PDB entry 9EUG | electron microscopy, 4.50 A resolution (low resolution: residue-level contacts below are approximate; hydrogen-bond / salt-bridge calls are withheld) | chains E and M of the 27 polymer chains in the assembly

Chain E:
Molecule: Peptidase C51 domain-containing protein
From: Staphylococcus phage 812
Reference sequence: A0A0U1X189 (A0A0U1X189_9CAUD); numbering as in UniProt (aligned over 1-808)
Sequence (808 residues; each row starts with the number of its first residue):
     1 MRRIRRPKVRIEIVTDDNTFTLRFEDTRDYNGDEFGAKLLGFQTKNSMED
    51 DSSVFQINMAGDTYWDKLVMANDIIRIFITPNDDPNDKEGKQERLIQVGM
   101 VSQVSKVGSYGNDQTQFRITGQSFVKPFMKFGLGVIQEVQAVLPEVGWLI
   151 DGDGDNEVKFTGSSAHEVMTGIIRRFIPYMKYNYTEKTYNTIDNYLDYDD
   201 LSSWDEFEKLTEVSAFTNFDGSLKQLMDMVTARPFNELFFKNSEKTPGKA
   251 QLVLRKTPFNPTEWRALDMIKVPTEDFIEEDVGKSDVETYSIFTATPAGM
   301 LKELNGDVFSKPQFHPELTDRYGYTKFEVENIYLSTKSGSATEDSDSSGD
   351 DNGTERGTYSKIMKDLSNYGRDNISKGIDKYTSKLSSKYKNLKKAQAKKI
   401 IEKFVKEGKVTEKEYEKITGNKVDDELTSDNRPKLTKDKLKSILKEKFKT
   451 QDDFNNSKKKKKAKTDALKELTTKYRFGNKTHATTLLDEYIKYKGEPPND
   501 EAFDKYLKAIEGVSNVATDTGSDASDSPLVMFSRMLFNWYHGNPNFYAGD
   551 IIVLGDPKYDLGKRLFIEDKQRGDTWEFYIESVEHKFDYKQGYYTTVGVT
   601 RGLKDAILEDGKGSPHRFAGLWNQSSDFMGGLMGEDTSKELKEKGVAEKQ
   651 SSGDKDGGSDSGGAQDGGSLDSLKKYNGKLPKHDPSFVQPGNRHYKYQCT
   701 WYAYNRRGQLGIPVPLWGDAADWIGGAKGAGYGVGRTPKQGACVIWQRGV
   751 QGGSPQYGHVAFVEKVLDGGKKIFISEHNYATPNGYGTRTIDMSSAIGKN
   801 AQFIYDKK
Not modelled in the structure: 16-29, 187-189, 335-357, 512-526, 642-808

Chain M:
Molecule: Putative baseplate component
From: Staphylococcus phage 812
Reference sequence: A0A0U1X2L4 (A0A0U1X2L4_9CAUD); residue numbers follow UniProt; this construct covers 1-263
Sequence (263 residues; row label = number of the first residue in the row):
     1 MPQSDGISNLHRIALRFPKEGGGYDMYRFKVNPENYTIDSPQRTTAIKTK
    51 SDIVIEDYGKDIEVINFTGTTGFRPVREADGLKTGKQKMEELQSRVSEYA
   101 MQGGSGNVSGSYLQFFNFTDDSYYKVHLAPQGLKITRSKDEPLLFRYEIT
   151 LVVIGSLTEADRSAVTTEEFGNVKPNASQRVDEGIKELDKNARKTRDRNN
   201 QEISRRENTIPKSTGDNTNEGNRLKQSFPSSSIYNPRQSTNGLKGNIDNM
   251 ALIIGYGDGGVSS
Not modelled in the structure: 1, 210-232, 263

Interface between chain E and chain M:
Residue-residue contacts (37; chain E residue first):
  Met-1(E) / Lys-125(M)
  Met-1(E) / Ile-154(M)
  Met-1(E) / Ala-160(M)
  Met-1(E) / Asp-161(M)
  Met-1(E) / Arg-162(M)
  Arg-2(E) / Lys-60(M)
  Arg-2(E) / Asp-61(M)
  Arg-2(E) / Val-153(M)
  Arg-2(E) / Ile-154(M)
  Arg-3(E) / Arg-162(M)
  Ile-4(E) / Ser-111(M)
  Arg-6(E) / Tyr-99(M)
  Arg-6(E) / Gly-103(M)
  Arg-6(E) / His-127(M)
  Lys-8(E) / Gly-106(M)
  Asp-83(E) / Ser-111(M)
  Pro-85(E) / Asn-107(M)
  Asn-86(E) / Ser-111(M)
  Asn-86(E) / Ser-163(M)
  Trp-204(E) / Gln-201(M)
  Glu-206(E) / Arg-205(M)
  Phe-207(E) / Arg-205(M)
  Lys-256(E) / Gln-201(M)
  Asn-260(E) / Ser-204(M)
  Pro-261(E) / Ser-204(M)
  Pro-261(E) / Glu-207(M)
  Thr-262(E) / Asn-200(M)
  Thr-262(E) / Ser-204(M)
  Thr-262(E) / Glu-207(M)
  Arg-265(E) / Glu-207(M)
  Glu-275(E) / Arg-162(M)
  Met-531(E) / Arg-205(M)
  Glu-609(E) / Asn-241(M)
  Phe-618(E) / Asn-208(M)
  Ala-619(E) / Asn-208(M)
  Asn-623(E) / Asn-208(M)
  Gln-624(E) / Asn-208(M)
Interface residues without a listed pair, chain E (29 interface residues in all): Pro-7, Lys-88, His-166, Gly-620, Trp-622
Interface residues without a listed pair, chain M (32 interface residues in all): Ile-62, Gly-104, Val-108, Ser-109, Tyr-112, Lys-194, Asp-197, Arg-198, Thr-209, Gly-242

Summary:
The interface between chain E and chain M involves 29 residues on one side and 32 on the other.
Chain E is Peptidase C51 domain-containing protein and chain M is Putative baseplate component, both from
Staphylococcus phage 812; the structure, Cryo-EM structure of Staphylococcus aureus bacteriophage phi812
baseplate in the pre-contraction state - core, wedge module ..., was determined by electron microscopy.
